5J2H - chains A and T of the 4 polymer chains in the assembly; structure by X-ray diffraction, 2.30 A resolution.

[Chain A]
Molecule: DNA polymerase beta
Source organism: Homo sapiens
Notes: EC 2.7.7.7, 4.2.99.-
Reference sequence: P06746 (DPOLB_HUMAN); residue numbers follow UniProt; this construct covers 1-335
Sequence (335 residues; each row starts with the number of its first residue):
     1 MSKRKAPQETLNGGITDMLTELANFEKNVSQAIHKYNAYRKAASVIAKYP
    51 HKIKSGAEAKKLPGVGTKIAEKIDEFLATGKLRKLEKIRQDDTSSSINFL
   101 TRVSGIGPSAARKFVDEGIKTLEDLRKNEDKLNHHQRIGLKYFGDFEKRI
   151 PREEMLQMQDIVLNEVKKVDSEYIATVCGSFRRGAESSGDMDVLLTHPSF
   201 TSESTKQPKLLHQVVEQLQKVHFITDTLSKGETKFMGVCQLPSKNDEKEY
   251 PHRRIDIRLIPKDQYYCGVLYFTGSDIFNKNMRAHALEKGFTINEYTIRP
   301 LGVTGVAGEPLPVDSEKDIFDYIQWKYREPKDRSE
Unresolved in the structure: 1-9
Metal / ion sites: Na+ site 1: Lys60, Leu62, Val65 (shared with 1 residue of chain D); Na+ site 2: Thr101, Val103, Ile106 (shared with 1 residue of chain P); Mg2+ site 1: Asp190, Asp192 (together with DUP); Mg2+ site 2: Asp190, Asp192, Asp256 (together with DUP)
Residues lining bound ligands: DUP (2'-deoxyuridine 5'-alpha,beta-imido-triphosphate): Gly179, Ser180, Arg183, Ser188, Gly189, Asp190, Asp192, Asp256, Tyr271, Phe272, Thr273, Gly274, Ser275, Asp276, Asn279

[Chain T]
Molecule: Template Strand
Sequence (16 nucleotides; row label = number of the first residue in the row):
     1 CCGACAGCGCATCAGC

[How chain A and chain T interact]
Residue-residue contacts (25; chain A residue first):
  His34(A) - DC5(T)  stacking on the base
  Asn133(A) - DT12(T)  phosphate contact
  Ser229(A) - DC10(T)  phosphate contact
  Ser229(A) - DA11(T)  sugar contact
  Lys230(A) - DC10(T)  hydrogen bond to the phosphate
  Lys230(A) - DA11(T)  hydrogen bond to the phosphate
  Gly231(A) - DC10(T)  phosphate contact
  Glu232(A) - DC10(T)  hydrogen bond to the phosphate
  Thr233(A) - DG9(T)  hydrogen bond to the phosphate
  Thr233(A) - DC10(T)  hydrogen bond to the phosphate
  Lys234(A) - DG9(T)  hydrogen bond to the base
  Lys234(A) - DC10(T)  hydrogen bond to the phosphate
  Arg258(A) - DG9(T)  sugar contact
  Lys280(A) - DA6(T)  salt bridge to the phosphate
  Arg283(A) - DA6(T)  hydrogen bond to the base
  Arg283(A) - DG7(T)  hydrogen bond to the sugar
  Ala284(A) - DA6(T)  sugar contact
  Leu287(A) - DC5(T)  phosphate contact
  Leu287(A) - DG7(T)  phosphate contact
  Thr292(A) - DG7(T)  hydrogen bond to the phosphate
  Ile293(A) - DG7(T)  sugar contact
  Asn294(A) - DG7(T)  phosphate contact
  Asn294(A) - DC8(T)  hydrogen bond to the phosphate
  Glu295(A) - DC8(T)  sugar contact
  Tyr296(A) - DG9(T)  hydrogen bond to the phosphate
Interface residues without a listed pair, chain A (21 interface residues in all): His134, Leu228, Tyr271

[Summary]
21 residues of chain A face 8 of chain T across their interface, with 12 hydrogen bonds, 1 salt bridge and 1
aromatic stacking contact. Polar contacts include Lys234(A)-DG9(T), Arg283(A)-DA6(T) and Arg283(A)-DG7(T).
Ligands of chain A: compound DUP.
Chain A is DNA polymerase beta (Homo sapiens) and chain T is Template Strand; the structure, Ternary complex
crystal structure of DNA polymerase Beta with G:T mismatch at the primer terminus, was determined by X-ray
diffraction together with 5J0O, 5J0P, 5J0Q, 5J0R, 5J0S, 5J0T and 16 further entries from the same study.
